5UTF - chains G and L of the 6 polymer chains in the assembly; structure by X-ray diffraction, 3.50 A resolution.

== Chain G ==
Molecule: Envelope glycoprotein gp120
Source organism: Human immunodeficiency virus 1
UniProtKB: Q2N0S6 (Q2N0S6_9HIV1); the construct lacks a stretch of the UniProt sequence and is renumbered around it, so the offset changes along the chain: 31-137 = UniProt 30-136; 146-185 = UniProt 137-176; 190-309 = UniProt 189-308; 312-321 = UniProt 309-318; 2 more segments
Amino-acid sequence (481 residues; numbered 31 to 513 plus 13 insertion-coded residues; 15 numbers in that range are skipped by the numbering (no residue carries them; nothing is unmodelled there); the number before each row is that of its first residue; a row labelled like 185A-185L holds insertion residues (185A, then the next letters in order)):
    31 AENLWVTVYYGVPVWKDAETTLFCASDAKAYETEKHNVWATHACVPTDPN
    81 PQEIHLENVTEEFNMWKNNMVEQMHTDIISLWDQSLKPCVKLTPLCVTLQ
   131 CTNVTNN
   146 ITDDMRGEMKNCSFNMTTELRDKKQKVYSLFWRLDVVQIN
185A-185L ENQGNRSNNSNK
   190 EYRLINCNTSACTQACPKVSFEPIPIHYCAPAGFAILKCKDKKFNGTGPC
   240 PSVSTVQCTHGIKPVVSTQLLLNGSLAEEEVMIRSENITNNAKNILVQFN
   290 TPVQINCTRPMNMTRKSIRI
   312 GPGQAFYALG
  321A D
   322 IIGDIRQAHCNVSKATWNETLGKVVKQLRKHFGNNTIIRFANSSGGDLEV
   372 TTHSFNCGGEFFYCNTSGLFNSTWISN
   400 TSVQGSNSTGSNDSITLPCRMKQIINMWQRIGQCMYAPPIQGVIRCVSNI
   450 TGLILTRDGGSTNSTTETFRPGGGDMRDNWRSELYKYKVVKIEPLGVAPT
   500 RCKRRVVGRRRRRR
Unresolved in the structure: 146-149, 185A-185L, 400-410, 459-463, 504-513
Construct notes: engineered mutation Met154 (Leu145 in Q2N0S6), Trp177 (Tyr168 in Q2N0S6), Cys201 (Ile200 in Q2N0S6), Met300 (Asn299 in Q2N0S6), Met302 (Asn301 in Q2N0S6), Leu320 (Thr317 in Q2N0S6), Asn332 (Thr330 in Q2N0S6), Met420 (Ile417 in Q2N0S6), Cys433 (Ala430 in Q2N0S6), Cys501 (Ala498 in Q2N0S6), Arg509 (Glu506 in Q2N0S6), Arg510 (Lys507 in Q2N0S6), Arg512 (Ala509 in Q2N0S6), Arg513 (Val510 in Q2N0S6)
Disulfides: Cys54-Cys74, Cys119-Cys205, Cys126-Cys196, Cys131-Cys157, Cys201-Cys433, Cys218-Cys247, Cys228-Cys239, Cys296-Cys331, Cys378-Cys445, Cys385-Cys418
Covalently attached groups: glycan linked to Asn88, Asn137, Asn332; N-acetylglucosamine (NAG) linked to Asn133, Asn156, Asn160, Asn197, Asn234, Asn262, Asn276, Asn295, Asn301, Asn339, Asn355, Asn363, Asn386, Asn392, Asn448
Reported in the primary citation:
  - mutagenesis - L154M/Y177W/N300M/N302M/T320L/I420M, L154M/N300M/N302M/T320L: decreased binding to sCD4

== Chain L ==
Molecule: PGT122 Light chain
Source organism: Homo sapiens
Amino-acid sequence (213 residues; row label = number of the first residue in the row; note: 1 number in that range is skipped by the numbering (no residue carries it; nothing is unmodelled there); a row labelled like 67A-67C holds insertion residues (67A, then the next letters in order)):
     6 APTF
    11 VSVAPGQTARITCGEESLGSRSVIWYQQRPGQAPSLIIYNNNDRPSGIPD
    61 RFSGSPG
67A-67C STF
    68 GTTATLTITSVEAGDEADYYCHIWDSRR
95A-95C PTN
    96 WVFGEGTTLIVLSQPKAAPSVTLFPPSSEELQANKATLVCLISDFYPGAV
   146 TVAWKADSSPVKAGVETTTPSKQSNNKYAASSYLSLTPEQWKSHKSYSCQ
   196 VTHEGSTVEKTVAPTECS
Unresolved in the structure: 6-7, 211-213
Disulfides: Cys23-Cys88, Cys135-Cys194

== How chain G and chain L interact ==
Pairs across the interface (11):
  Thr135(G) - Arg94(L)  hydrogen bond (backbone-side chain)
  Asn136(G) - Arg94(L)
  Asn137(G) - Pro95A(L)
  Ile322(G) - Arg94(L)  hydrogen bond (backbone-side chain)
  Gly324(G) - Leu28(L)
  Gly324(G) - Phe67C(L)
  Gly324(G) - Arg94(L)  hydrogen bond (backbone-side chain)
  Asp325(G) - Gly29(L)
  Asp325(G) - Ser30(L)  hydrogen bond
  Asp325(G) - Ser93(L)  hydrogen bond
  Ile326(G) - Arg94(L)
Also at the interface, not in a pair above, chain G (8 interface residues in all): Ile323
Also at the interface, not in a pair above, chain L (8 interface residues in all): Arg95

== In short ==
Chain G and chain L each contribute 8 residues to their interface, with 5 hydrogen bonds. Polar pairs include
Thr135(G)-Arg94(L), Ile322(G)-Arg94(L) and Gly324(G)-Arg94(L). Covalently linked N-acetylglucosamine: at
Asn88(G), Asn133(G), Asn137(G), Asn156(G), Asn160(G) and Asn197(G) and 12 more. The paper reports that
L154M/Y177W/N300M/N302M/T320L/I420M and L154M/N300M/N302M/T320L of chain G reduce binding to sCD4.
Chain G is Envelope glycoprotein gp120 (Human immunodeficiency virus 1) and chain L is PGT122 Light chain
(Homo sapiens); the structure, Crystal Structure of a Stabilized DS-SOSIP.6mut BG505 gp140 HIV-1 Env Trimer,
Containing Mutations I201C-P433C (DS), L154M ..., was determined by X-ray diffraction together with 5UTY from
the same study.
